6UZQ - chains A and B of the 3 polymer chains in the assembly; structure by X-ray diffraction, 2.40 A resolution.

# Chain A
Molecule: MHC class I antigen
From: Homo sapiens
UniProt: A0MSS3 (A0MSS3_HUMAN); residues 1-276 here correspond to UniProt positions 15-290 (UniProt number = residue number + 14)
Chain sequence (276 residues; row label = number of the first residue in the row):
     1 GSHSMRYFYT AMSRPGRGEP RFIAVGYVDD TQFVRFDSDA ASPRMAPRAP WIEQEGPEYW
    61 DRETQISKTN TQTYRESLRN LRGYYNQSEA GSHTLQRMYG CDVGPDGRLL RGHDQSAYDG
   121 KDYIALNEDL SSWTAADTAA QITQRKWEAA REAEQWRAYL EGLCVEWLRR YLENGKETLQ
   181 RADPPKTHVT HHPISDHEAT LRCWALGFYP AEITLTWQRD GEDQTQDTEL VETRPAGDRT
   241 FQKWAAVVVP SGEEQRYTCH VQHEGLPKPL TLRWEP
Disulfide bonds: Cys101-Cys164, Cys203-Cys259

# Chain B
Molecule: Beta-2-microglobulin
From: Homo sapiens
UniProt: P61769 (B2MG_HUMAN); residues 1-99 here correspond to UniProt positions 21-119 (UniProt number = residue number + 20)
Chain sequence (100 residues; each row starts with the number of its first residue; numbering starts at 0):
     0 MIQRTPKIQV YSRHPAENGK SNFLNCYVSG FHPSDIEVDL LKNGERIEKV EHSDLSFSKD
    60 WSFYLLYYTE FTPTEKDEYA CRVNHVTLSQ PKIVKWDRDM
Construct notes: initiating methionine (0)
Curated features (UniProtKB/Swiss-Prot):
  - modified residue: Gln2 (Pyrrolidone carboxylic acid)
  - glycosylation: Ile1 (N-linked (Glc) (glycation) isoleucine), Lys19 (N-linked (Glc) (glycation) lysine), Lys41 (N-linked (Glc) (glycation) lysine), Lys48 (N-linked (Glc) (glycation) lysine), Lys58 (N-linked (Glc) (glycation) lysine), Lys91 (N-linked (Glc) (glycation) lysine), Lys94 (N-linked (Glc) (glycation) lysine)
Disulfide bonds: Cys25-Cys80

# How chain A and chain B interact
Residue-residue contacts (57):
  Phe8(A) - Ser55(B)
  Phe8(A) - Phe56(B)
  Tyr9(A) - Phe56(B)
  Thr10(A) - Phe56(B)
  Thr10(A) - Phe62(B)
  Met12(A) - Ser33(B)
  Arg17(A) - Asp34(B)  salt bridge
  Val25(A) - Asp53(B)
  Val25(A) - Leu54(B)
  Tyr27(A) - Ser55(B)
  Tyr27(A) - Tyr63(B)  hydrogen bond
  Gln32(A) - Asp53(B)  hydrogen bond
  Arg35(A) - Asp53(B)  salt bridge
  Arg48(A) - Asp53(B)  salt bridge
  Ser92(A) - Met0(B)
  His93(A) - Met0(B)
  Gln96(A) - His31(B)  hydrogen bond
  Gln96(A) - Phe56(B)
  Gln96(A) - Trp60(B)  hydrogen bond (side chain-backbone)
  Gln96(A) - Phe62(B)
  Arg97(A) - Phe56(B)
  Met98(A) - Phe56(B)  hydrophobic
  Met98(A) - Trp60(B)  hydrophobic
  Gln115(A) - Trp60(B)
  Ser116(A) - Trp60(B)
  Ala117(A) - Trp60(B)  hydrophobic
  Asp119(A) - Met0(B)
  Asp119(A) - His31(B)
  Gly120(A) - Arg3(B)  hydrogen bond (backbone-side chain)
  Gly120(A) - His31(B)
  Gly120(A) - Trp60(B)
  Asp122(A) - Trp60(B)  hydrogen bond
  His192(A) - Asp98(B)  salt bridge
  His192(A) - Met99(B)
  Arg202(A) - Met99(B)
  Trp204(A) - Met99(B)  hydrophobic
  Val231(A) - Gln8(B)
  Glu232(A) - Gln8(B)  hydrogen bond (backbone-side chain)
  Glu232(A) - Tyr26(B)
  Glu232(A) - Ser28(B)  hydrogen bond
  Thr233(A) - Tyr26(B)
  Arg234(A) - Gln8(B)  hydrogen bond
  Arg234(A) - Tyr10(B)
  Arg234(A) - Tyr26(B)
  Arg234(A) - Met99(B)
  Pro235(A) - Tyr10(B)  hydrogen bond (backbone-side chain)
  Pro235(A) - Asn24(B)
  Pro235(A) - Tyr26(B)
  Ala236(A) - Arg12(B)  hydrogen bond (backbone-side chain)
  Ala236(A) - Asn24(B)  hydrogen bond (backbone-side chain)
  Gly237(A) - Arg12(B)
  Gly237(A) - Leu65(B)
  Asp238(A) - Arg12(B)
  Asp238(A) - His13(B)  salt bridge
  Gln242(A) - Tyr10(B)
  Gln242(A) - Ser11(B)  hydrogen bond (side chain-backbone)
  Gln242(A) - Arg12(B)  hydrogen bond (side chain-backbone)
Also at the interface, not in a pair above, chain A (36 interface residues in all): Ile23, Thr94, Trp244
Also at the interface, not in a pair above, chain B (28 interface residues in all): Ile1, Lys6, Pro32, Ser57, Lys58

# Overview
36 residues of chain A and 28 residues of chain B are in contact; the contacts include 14 hydrogen bonds and 5
salt bridges. Polar contacts include Arg17(A)-Asp34(B), Arg35(A)-Asp53(B) and Arg48(A)-Asp53(B).
Chain A is MHC class I antigen and chain B is Beta-2-microglobulin, both from Homo sapiens; the structure,
HLA-B*15:01 complexed with a synthetic peptide, was determined by X-ray diffraction.
